7AJQ - chains A and E of the 7 polymer chains in the assembly; structure by electron microscopy, 4.00 A resolution.

Chain A (and E):
Protein: Biopolymer transport protein ExbB
Organism: Serratia marcescens
Notes: chain E of this document is another copy of the same molecule, construct and numbering; everything in this record applies to it too
UniProtKB: A0A542C9I8 (A0A542C9I8_SERMA); residues 1-281 here correspond to UniProt positions 45-325 (UniProt number = residue number + 44)
Chain sequence (281 residues; row label = number of the first residue in the row):
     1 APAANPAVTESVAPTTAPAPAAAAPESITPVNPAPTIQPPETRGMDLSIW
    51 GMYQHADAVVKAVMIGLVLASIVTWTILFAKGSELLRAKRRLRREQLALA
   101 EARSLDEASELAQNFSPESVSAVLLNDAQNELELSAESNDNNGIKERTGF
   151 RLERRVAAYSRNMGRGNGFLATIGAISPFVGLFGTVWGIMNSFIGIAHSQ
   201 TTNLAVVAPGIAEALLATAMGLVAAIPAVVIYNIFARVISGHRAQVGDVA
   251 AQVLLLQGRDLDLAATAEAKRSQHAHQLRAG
Disordered / not traced: 1-51 (chain E: 1-45)
Reported in the primary citation:
  - conformationally variable residues (domain motion): Ala-197, Leu-204

Interface between chain A and chain E:
Residue-residue contacts - 38 pairs, chain A then chain E:
  Lys-145(A) / Arg-147(E)
  Ile-211(A) / Phe-193(E)  hydrophobic
  Ala-212(A) / Met-190(E)
  Leu-215(A) / Val-186(E)
  Leu-215(A) / Met-190(E)  hydrophobic
  Leu-216(A) / Met-190(E)
  Ala-219(A) / Phe-183(E)
  Ala-219(A) / Val-186(E)  hydrophobic
  Leu-222(A) / Leu-182(E)
  Leu-222(A) / Phe-183(E)
  Leu-222(A) / Val-186(E)  hydrophobic
  Val-223(A) / Phe-183(E)  hydrophobic
  Ile-226(A) / Phe-179(E)
  Ile-226(A) / Val-180(E)
  Val-229(A) / Ile-176(E)  hydrophobic
  Asn-233(A) / Thr-172(E)
  Arg-237(A) / Arg-161(E)  hydrogen bond (backbone-side chain)
  Arg-237(A) / Gly-168(E)
  Ser-240(A) / Arg-161(E)  hydrogen bond
  Gly-241(A) / Arg-161(E)
  Asp-248(A) / Arg-154(E)
  Leu-255(A) / Glu-131(E)
  Leu-255(A) / Arg-147(E)
  Leu-255(A) / Arg-151(E)
  Gly-258(A) / Arg-147(E)  hydrogen bond (backbone-side chain)
  Arg-259(A) / Leu-134(E)  hydrogen bond (side chain-backbone)
  Arg-259(A) / Arg-147(E)
  Asp-262(A) / Asp-140(E)
  Asp-262(A) / Arg-147(E)  salt bridge
  Thr-266(A) / Glu-137(E)  hydrogen bond (side chain-backbone)
  Thr-266(A) / Ser-138(E)
  Thr-266(A) / Asn-139(E)  hydrogen bond
  His-274(A) / Gln-273(E)
  His-274(A) / Gln-277(E)
  Leu-278(A) / Gln-277(E)
  Leu-278(A) / Ala-280(E)
  Leu-278(A) / Gly-281(E)
  Gly-281(A) / Gly-281(E)
Interface residues without a listed pair, chain A (28 interface residues in all): Ala-205, Val-230, Leu-254, Lys-270, Arg-279
Interface residues without a listed pair, chain E (27 interface residues in all): Gly-143, Glu-146, Gln-200

Summary:
Chain A and chain E form an interface of 28 and 27 residues respectively, with 6 hydrogen bonds and 1 salt
bridge. Among the polar pairs are Asp-262(A)/Arg-147(E), Arg-237(A)/Arg-161(E) and Ser-240(A)/Arg-161(E). From
the paper: conformational variability at Ala-197(A) and Leu-204(A).
Both chains are Biopolymer transport protein ExbB (Serratia marcescens). Entry 7AJQ (cryo-EM structure of
ExbBD from Serratia Marcescens) was determined by electron microscopy (same publication as 6YE4).
